Entry 5Y3D (X-ray diffraction, 3.14 A resolution); this record covers chains B and D of the 8 polymer chains in the assembly.

== Chain B (and D) ==
Protein: RNA-dependent RNA polymerase
Organism: Murine norovirus 1
Notes: chain D of this document is another copy of the same molecule, construct and numbering; everything in this record applies to it too
UniProt: Q80J95 (Q80J95_9CALI); residues 4-509 here correspond to UniProt positions 1181-1686 (UniProt number = residue number + 1177)
Amino-acid sequence (517 residues; each row starts with the number of its first residue):
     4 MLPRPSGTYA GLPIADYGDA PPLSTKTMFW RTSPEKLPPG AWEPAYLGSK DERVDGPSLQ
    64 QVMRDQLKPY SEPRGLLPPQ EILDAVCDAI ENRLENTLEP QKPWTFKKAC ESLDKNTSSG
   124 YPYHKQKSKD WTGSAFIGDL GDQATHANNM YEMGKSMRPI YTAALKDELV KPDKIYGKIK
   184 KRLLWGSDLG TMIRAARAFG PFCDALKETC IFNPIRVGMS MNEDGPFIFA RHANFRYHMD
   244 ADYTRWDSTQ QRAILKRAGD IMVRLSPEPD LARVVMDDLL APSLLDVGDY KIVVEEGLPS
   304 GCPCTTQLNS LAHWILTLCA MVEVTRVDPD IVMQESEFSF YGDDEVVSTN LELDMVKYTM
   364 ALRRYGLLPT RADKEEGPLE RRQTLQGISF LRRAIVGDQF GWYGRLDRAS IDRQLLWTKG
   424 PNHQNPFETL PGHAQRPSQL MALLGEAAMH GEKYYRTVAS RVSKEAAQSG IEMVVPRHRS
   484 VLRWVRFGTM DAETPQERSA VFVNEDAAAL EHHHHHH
Not modelled in the structure: 4-7, 436-440, 492-520 (chain D: 4-7, 437-438, 474-476, 492-520)
Sequence notes: expression tag (510-520)
Swiss-Prot annotation at these positions:
  - binding site (Mg(2+)): Asp243, Asp245, Asp347, Glu348, Ser392
From the paper describing this entry:
  - self-association interface (contacts with another copy of this molecule); pairs are residue here / residue on that copy: Arg411-Asp91
  - mutagenesis - R239A: unchanged growth
  - mutagenesis - D331A, L354D: abolished growth
  - mutagenesis - L354D: decreased expression
  - mutagenesis - D346A/D347A: abolished catalytic activity (citing earlier work)

== How chain B and chain D interact ==
Contacting residue pairs - 11 pairs, chain B then chain D:
  Arg239(B) with Glu84(D), salt bridge
  Arg329(B) with Pro76(D)
  Asp333(B) with Arg366(D), salt bridge
  Ile334(B) with Met363(D), hydrophobic; Arg366(D); Arg367(D)
  Gln337(B) with Lys360(D); Met363(D)
  Glu338(B) with Arg367(D), salt bridge
  Leu354(B) with Leu79(D), hydrophobic; Arg367(D)
Other interface residues (no listed pair), chain B (9 interface residues in all): Thr328, Val330
Other interface residues (no listed pair), chain D (10 interface residues in all): Arg77, Glu326, Val359

== Summary ==
9 residues of chain B face 10 of chain D across their interface, with 3 salt bridges. Polar contacts include
Arg239(B)-Glu84(D), Asp333(B)-Arg366(D) and Glu338(B)-Arg367(D). UniProt lists 5 Mg2+-binding residues on
chain B. The paper reports that D331A and L354D of chain B abolish growth; a self-association interface
involving Arg411(B); 4 substitutions were tested in all.
Both chains are RNA-dependent RNA polymerase (Murine norovirus 1). Entry 5Y3D (Structural insight into the
interaction between RNA polymerase and VPg for norovirus replication) was determined by X-ray diffraction.
